Entry 6CUF (electron microscopy, 4.00 A resolution); this record covers chains 4 and A of the 24 polymer chains in the assembly.

Chain 4:
Name: vFP1.01 Light chain
Organism: Mus musculus
Chain sequence (219 residues; each row starts with the number of its first residue):
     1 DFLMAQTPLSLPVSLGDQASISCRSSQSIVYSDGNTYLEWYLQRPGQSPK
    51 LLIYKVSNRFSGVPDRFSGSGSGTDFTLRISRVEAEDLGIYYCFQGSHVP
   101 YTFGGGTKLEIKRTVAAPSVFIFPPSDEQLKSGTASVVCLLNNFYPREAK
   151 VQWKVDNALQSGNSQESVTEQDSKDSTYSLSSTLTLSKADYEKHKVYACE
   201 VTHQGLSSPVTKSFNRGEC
Disordered / not traced: 114-219
Disulfides: C23-C93

Chain A:
Name: Envelope glycoprotein gp41
Organism: Human immunodeficiency virus 1
UniProtKB: Q2N0S7 (Q2N0S7_9HIV1); residues 512-664 here correspond to UniProt positions 509-661 (UniProt number = residue number - 3)
Chain sequence (153 residues; each row starts with the number of its first residue):
   512 AVGIGAVFLGFLGAAGSTMGAASMTLTVQARNLLSGIVQQQSNLLRAIEA
   562 QQHLLKLTVWGIKQLQARVLAVERYLRDQQLLGIWGCSGKLICCTNVPWN
   612 SSWSNRNLSEIWDNMTWLQWDKEISNYTQIIYGLLEESQNQQEKNEQDLL
   662 ALD
Disordered / not traced: 548-568
Disulfides: C598-C604
Glycans and other covalent adducts: N-acetylglucosamine (NAG) linked to N637
Differences from the reference sequence: conflict C605 (Thr602 in Q2N0S7)
From the paper describing this entry:
  - mutagenesis - V518L, V518M, V518W: decreased binding to VRC34.01
  - mutagenesis - V518A: unchanged binding to VRC34.01
  - post-translational modification sites: N611 (citing earlier work)

Chain 4 / chain A interface:
Residue-residue contacts - 11 pairs, chain 4 then chain A:
  Y31(4) - V513(A)  hydrophobic
  Y31(4) - A517(A)
  Y37(4) - A512(A)
  Y37(4) - V513(A)  hydrophobic
  E39(4) - A512(A)
  G96(4) - A512(A)  hydrogen bond (backbone-backbone)
  G96(4) - V513(A)  hydrogen bond (backbone-backbone)
  S97(4) - V513(A)
  Y101(4) - A512(A)
  Y101(4) - V513(A)
  Y101(4) - G514(A)
Interface residues without a listed pair, chain 4 (9 interface residues in all): F94, H98, V99
Interface residues without a listed pair, chain A (6 interface residues in all): I515, V518

In short:
9 residues of chain 4 face 6 of chain A across their interface, with 2 hydrogen bonds. The backbones
hydrogen-bond at G96(4)-A512(A) and G96(4)-V513(A). N-acetylglucosamine is covalently linked to N637(A). The
paper reports that V518L, V518M and V518W of chain A reduce binding to VRC34.01; a modification site at
N611(A).
Chain 4 is vFP1.01 Light chain (Mus musculus) and chain A is Envelope glycoprotein gp41 (Human
immunodeficiency virus 1); the structure, Cryo-EM structure at 4.2 A resolution of vaccine-elicited antibody
vFP1.01 in complex with HIV-1 Env BG505 ..., was determined by electron microscopy, deposited together with
6CUE.
